Entry 7B09 (electron microscopy, 13.40 A resolution (very low resolution: no residue pairs are listed; an interface is given only as per-side residue counts)); this record covers chains A and B of the 4 polymer chains in the assembly.

[Chain A]
Molecule: Envelope polyprotein
From: Puumala orthohantavirus
UniProtKB: Q9WJ31 (Q9WJ31_9VIRU); numbering as in UniProt (aligned over 659-1105)
Sequence (460 residues; row label = number of the first residue in the row):
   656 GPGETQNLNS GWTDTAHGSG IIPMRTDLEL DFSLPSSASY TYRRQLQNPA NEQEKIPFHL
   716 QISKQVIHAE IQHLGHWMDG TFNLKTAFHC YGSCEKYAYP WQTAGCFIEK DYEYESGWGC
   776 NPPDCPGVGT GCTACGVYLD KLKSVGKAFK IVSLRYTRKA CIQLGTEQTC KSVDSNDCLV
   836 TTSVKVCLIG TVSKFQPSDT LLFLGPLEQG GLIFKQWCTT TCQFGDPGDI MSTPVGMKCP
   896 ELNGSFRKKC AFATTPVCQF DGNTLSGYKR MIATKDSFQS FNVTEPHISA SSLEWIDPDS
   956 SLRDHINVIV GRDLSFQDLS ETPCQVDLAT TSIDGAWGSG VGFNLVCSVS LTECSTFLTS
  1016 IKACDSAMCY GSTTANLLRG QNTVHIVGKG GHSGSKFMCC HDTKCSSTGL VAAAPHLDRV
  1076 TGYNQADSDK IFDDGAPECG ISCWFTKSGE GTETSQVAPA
Unresolved in the structure: 656-667, 1070-1081, 1102-1115
Construct notes: expression tag (656-658, 1106-1115)
Cystine bridges: C745-C780, C749-C787, C761-C894, C775-C905, C790-C913, C816-C825, C833-C842, C873-C877, C979-C1009, C1002-C1054, C1019-C1024, C1055-C1060, C1094-C1098
Covalent attachments: N-acetylglucosamine (NAG) linked to N937

[Chain B]
Molecule: Envelope polyprotein
From: Puumala orthohantavirus
UniProtKB: Q9WJ31 (Q9WJ31_9VIRU); numbering as in UniProt (aligned over 29-383)
Sequence (367 residues; numbered 26 to 392; the number before each row is that of its first residue):
    26 ETGELKIECP HTIGLGQGLV IGSVELPPVP LTQVESLKLE SSCNFDLHTS TSSQQPFTKW
    86 TWEMKSDLAE NTQASSTSFQ TKSSEINLRG LCLVPPLVIE TAARTRKTIA CFDLSCNQTA
   146 CQPTVFLIGP IQTCITTKSC LLGLGDQRIQ VNYEKTYCVS GQLVEGVCFN PVHTMALSQP
   206 SHTYDIVTVM VRCFLIAKKV STGDSMKLEK SFETLVQKTS CTGNGFQGYY ICLVGSSSEP
   266 LYIPTLDDYR SAEVLSRMAF APHGEDHDVE KNAISAMRII GKVTGKAPST ESSDTIQGVA
   326 FSGNPLYTST GVLTAKDDPV YIWAPGIIME GNHSVCDKKT LPLTWTGFIP LPGEIEKTGT
   386 KHHHHHH
Unresolved in the structure: 26, 92-101, 204-208, 292-300, 382-392
Construct notes: expression tag (26-28, 384-392)
Cystine bridges: C34-C159, C68-C165, C117-C136, C141-C146, C183-C193, C218-C257, C246-C361
Covalent attachments: N-acetylglucosamine (NAG) linked to N142, N357

[Chain A / chain B interface]
At this resolution (13 A) residue pairs are not listed: 34 residues of chain A and 28 of chain B lie at the interface.

[Overview]
34 residues of chain A face 28 of chain B across their interface. Covalently linked N-acetylglucosamine: at
N937(A). N-acetylglucosamine is covalently linked to N142(B) and N357(B).
Chain A is Envelope polyprotein and chain B is Envelope polyprotein, both from Puumala orthohantavirus; the
structure, Puumala virus glycoprotein (Gc) in complex with fab fragment P-4G2, was determined by electron
microscopy, deposited together with 7B0A.
